Entry 8J21 (electron microscopy, 3.30 A resolution); this record covers chains A and C of the 5 polymer chains in the assembly.

# Chain A
Molecule: Guanine nucleotide-binding protein G(I)/G(S)/G(T) subunit beta-1
Source organism: Homo sapiens
UniProt: P62873 (GBB1_HUMAN); residues 13-351 here correspond to UniProt positions 2-340 (UniProt number = residue number - 11)
Sequence (377 residues; each row starts with the number of its first residue):
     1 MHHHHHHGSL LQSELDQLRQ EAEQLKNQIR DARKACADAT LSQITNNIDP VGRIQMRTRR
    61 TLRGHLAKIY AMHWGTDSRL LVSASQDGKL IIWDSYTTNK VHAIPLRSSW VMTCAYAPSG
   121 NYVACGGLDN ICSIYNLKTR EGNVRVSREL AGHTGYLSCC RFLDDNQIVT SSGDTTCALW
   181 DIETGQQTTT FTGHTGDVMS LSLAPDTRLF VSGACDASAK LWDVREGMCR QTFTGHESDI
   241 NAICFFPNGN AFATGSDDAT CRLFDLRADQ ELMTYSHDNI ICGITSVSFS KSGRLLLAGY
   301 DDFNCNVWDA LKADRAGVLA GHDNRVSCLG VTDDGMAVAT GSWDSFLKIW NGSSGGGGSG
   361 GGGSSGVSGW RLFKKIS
Not modelled in the structure: 1-13, 354-377
Differences from the reference sequence: initiating methionine (1); expression tag (2-12, 352-377)
UniProt features mapped onto this chain:
  - modified residue: Ser-13 (N-acetylserine), His-277 (Phosphohistidine)

# Chain C
Molecule: Guanine nucleotide-binding protein G(i) subunit alpha-1
Source organism: Homo sapiens
UniProt: P63096 (GNAI1_HUMAN); numbering as in UniProt (aligned over 1-354)
Sequence (354 residues; row label = number of the first residue in the row):
     1 MGCTLSAEDK AAVERSKMID RNLREDGEKA AREVKLLLLG AGESGKSTIV KQMKIIHEAG
    61 YSEEECKQYK AVVYSNTIQS IIAIIRAMGR LKIDFGDSAR ADDARQLFVL AGAAEEGFMT
   121 AELAGVIKRL WKDSGVQACF NRSREYQLND SAAYYLNDLD RIAQPNYIPT QQDVLRTRVK
   181 TTGIVETHFT FKDLHFKMFD VGGQRSERKK WIHCFEGVTA IIFCVALSDY DLVLAEDEEM
   241 NRMHESMKLF DSICNNKWFT DTSIILFLNK KDLFEEKIKK SPLTICYPEY AGSNTYEEAA
   301 AYIQCQFEDL NKRKDTKEIY THFTCATDTK NVQFVFDAVT DVIIKNNLKD CGLF
Not modelled in the structure: 1, 57-181, 235-239
UniProt features mapped onto this chain:
  - region: Lys-35 to Thr-48 (G1 motif), Asp-173 to Thr-181 (G2 motif), Phe-196 to Arg-205 (G3 motif), Ile-265 to Asp-272 (G4 motif), Thr-324 to Thr-329 (G5 motif)
  - binding site (GTP): Glu-43 to Thr-48, Ser-151, Leu-175 to Thr-181, Asp-200 to Gln-204, Asn-269 to Asp-272, Ala-326
  - binding site (Mg(2+)): Ser-47, Thr-181
  - modified residue: Arg-178 (ADP-ribosylarginine), Gln-204 (Deamidated glutamine), Cys-351 (ADP-ribosylcysteine)
  - lipidation: Gly-2 (N-myristoyl glycine), Cys-3 (S-palmitoyl cysteine)

# Interface between chain A and chain C
Pairs across the interface (44; chain A residue first):
  Gly-64(A) / Leu-23(C)
  Leu-66(A) / Gly-27(C)
  Lys-68(A) / His-213(C)  hydrogen bond (side chain-backbone)
  Lys-68(A) / Glu-216(C)  salt bridge
  Gln-86(A) / Cys-214(C)
  Lys-89(A) / Leu-23(C)
  Lys-89(A) / Asp-26(C)  salt bridge
  Ile-91(A) / Leu-23(C)  hydrophobic
  Asn-99(A) / Ala-12(C)
  Asn-99(A) / Val-13(C)
  Asn-99(A) / Ser-16(C)
  Lys-100(A) / Ser-16(C)
  Lys-100(A) / Ile-19(C)
  Lys-100(A) / Asp-20(C)  salt bridge
  Lys-100(A) / Leu-23(C)
  Val-101(A) / Arg-15(C)  hydrogen bond (backbone-side chain)
  Val-101(A) / Ile-19(C)
  His-102(A) / Arg-15(C)
  Ala-103(A) / Ile-19(C)  hydrophobic
  Trp-110(A) / Ile-184(C)
  Trp-110(A) / Glu-186(C)  hydrogen bond
  Trp-110(A) / Phe-199(C)  hydrophobic
  Trp-110(A) / Cys-214(C)
  Met-112(A) / Cys-214(C)  hydrophobic
  Leu-128(A) / Gly-183(C)
  Leu-128(A) / Gln-204(C)
  Leu-128(A) / Trp-211(C)  hydrophobic
  Asn-130(A) / Thr-182(C)  hydrogen bond
  Asn-130(A) / Gln-204(C)
  Gly-155(A) / Gln-204(C)
  Tyr-156(A) / Gln-204(C)
  Tyr-156(A) / Ser-206(C)
  Tyr-156(A) / Lys-210(C)
  Tyr-156(A) / Trp-211(C)
  Gly-173(A) / Ser-206(C)
  Asp-197(A) / Ser-206(C)
  Asp-197(A) / Glu-207(C)  hydrogen bond (side chain-backbone)
  Cys-215(A) / Glu-207(C)  hydrogen bond
  Cys-215(A) / Lys-210(C)
  Asp-239(A) / Lys-210(C)  salt bridge
  Arg-325(A) / Trp-258(C)
  Trp-343(A) / His-213(C)
  Trp-343(A) / Glu-216(C)
  Trp-343(A) / Trp-258(C)  hydrophobic
Also at the interface, not in a pair above, chain A (29 interface residues in all): Asp-129, Gly-142, His-153, Thr-154, Met-199, Asn-241
Also at the interface, not in a pair above, chain C (25 interface residues in all): Arg-205, Phe-215

# Overview
29 residues of chain A face 25 of chain C across their interface; the contacts include 6 hydrogen bonds and 4
salt bridges. Polar contacts include Lys-68(A)/Glu-216(C), Lys-89(A)/Asp-26(C) and Lys-100(A)/Asp-20(C).
UniProt lists 24 GTP-binding residues and Mg2+-binding residues Ser-47(C) and Thr-181(C) on chain C.
Here chain A is Guanine nucleotide-binding protein G(I)/G(S)/G(T) subunit beta-1 and chain C is Guanine
nucleotide-binding protein G(i) subunit alpha-1, both from Homo sapiens. Entry 8J21 (Cryo-EM structure of
FFAR3 complex bound with butyrate acid) was determined by electron microscopy, deposited together with 8J20,
8J22 and 8J24.
